1DRZ - chains B and A; structure by X-ray diffraction, 2.30 A resolution.

# Chain B
Molecule: HEPATITIS DELTA VIRUS GENOMIC RIBOZYME (72-nt RNA)
From: Hepatitis delta virus
Notes: fragment: ribozyme domain
Sequence (72 nucleotides; numbered 101 to 172; the number before each row is that of its first residue):
   101 GGCCGGCAUG GUCCCAGCCU CCUCGCUGGC GCCGGCUGGG CAACACCAUU GCACUCCGGU
   161 GGCGAAUGGG AC
Metal / ion sites: Mg2+ site 1: G106, C107; Mg2+ site 2 near G170 (its only coordinating residue here)
What the authors report for this chain:
  - contacts within the chain: G101-U137, G101-G138 (pi stacking), C118-G129, C119-G128, U120-C122 (hydrogen bond), C121-G139, C124-G125 (pi stacking), C122-C124 (hydrogen bond), G139-G140 (pi stacking), G140-A142 (hydrogen bond), A142-A143 (pi stacking), C121-A142 (hydrogen bond)
  - mutagenesis - G125A (3,000-fold): decreased catalytic activity (citing earlier work)

# Chain A
Molecule: Protein (U1 small ribonucleoprotein A)
From: Homo sapiens
Notes: fragment: rna binding domain
UniProt: P09012 (SNRPA_HUMAN); residues 2-98 here = UniProt positions 2-98
Amino-acid sequence (97 residues; each row starts with the number of its first residue):
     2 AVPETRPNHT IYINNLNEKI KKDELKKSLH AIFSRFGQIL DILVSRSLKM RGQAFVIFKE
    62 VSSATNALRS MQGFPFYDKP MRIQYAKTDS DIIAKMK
Disordered / not traced: 2-3
Differences from the reference sequence: engineered mutation His31 (Tyr in P09012), Arg36 (Gln in P09012)
Modified / non-standard residues: Mse51, Mse72, Mse82, Mse97 (selenomethionine; parent Met)
Curated features (UniProtKB/Swiss-Prot):
  - modified residue: Ala2 (N-acetylalanine), Lys60 (N6-acetyllysine)
  - mutagenesis: Thr11 (T11V: Abolishes RNA binding), Tyr13 (Y13F: Substantially reduces RNA binding), Asn15 (N15V: Abolishes RNA binding), Asn16 (N16V: Substantially reduces RNA binding), Arg52 (R52Q: Abolishes RNA binding)

# Interface between chain B and chain A
Residue-residue contacts (41):
  A143(B) - Lys22(A)  phosphate contact
  C144(B) - Lys22(A)  salt bridge to the phosphate
  C146(B) - Lys20(A)  salt bridge to the phosphate
  A148(B) - Leu49(A)  base contact
  A148(B) - Arg52(A)  hydrogen bond to the base
  U149(B) - Glu19(A)  hydrogen bond to the base
  U149(B) - Arg52(A)  base contact
  U150(B) - Asn15(A)  base contact
  U150(B) - Asn16(A)  hydrogen bond to the base
  U150(B) - Lys80(A)  hydrogen bond to the base
  U150(B) - Arg83(A)  hydrogen bond to the base
  G151(B) - Tyr13(A)  hydrogen bond to the base
  G151(B) - Asn15(A)  hydrogen bond to the base
  G151(B) - Asn16(A)  hydrogen bond to the base
  G151(B) - Glu19(A)  hydrogen bond to the base
  G151(B) - Lys50(A)  hydrogen bond to the sugar
  G151(B) - Mse51(A)  sugar contact
  G151(B) - Arg52(A)  hydrogen bond to the base
  G151(B) - Gly53(A)  base contact
  G151(B) - Gln54(A)  base contact
  C152(B) - Tyr13(A)  stacking on the base
  C152(B) - Mse51(A)  sugar contact
  C152(B) - Gln54(A)  sugar contact
  C152(B) - Phe56(A)  base contact
  C152(B) - Gln85(A)  base contact
  C152(B) - Tyr86(A)  hydrogen bond to the base
  C152(B) - Ala87(A)  base contact
  C152(B) - Lys88(A)  hydrogen bond to the sugar
  A153(B) - Mse51(A)  sugar contact
  A153(B) - Phe56(A)  stacking on the base
  A153(B) - Thr89(A)  hydrogen bond to the base
  A153(B) - Asp90(A)  base contact
  A153(B) - Ser91(A)  hydrogen bond to the base
  C154(B) - Asp90(A)  hydrogen bond to the base
  C154(B) - Ser91(A)  base contact
  C154(B) - Asp92(A)  hydrogen bond to the base
  C157(B) - Ser46(A)  hydrogen bond to the phosphate
  C157(B) - Ser48(A)  phosphate contact
  G158(B) - Ser48(A)  phosphate contact
  G158(B) - Leu49(A)  hydrogen bond to the phosphate
  G158(B) - Arg52(A)  hydrogen bond to the base
Also at the interface, not in a pair above, chain A (28 interface residues in all): Leu17, Leu44, Arg47

# Overview
12 residues of chain B and 28 residues of chain A are in contact, with 20 hydrogen bonds, 2 salt bridges and 2
aromatic stacking contacts. Among the polar pairs are A148(B)-Arg52(A), U149(B)-Glu19(A) and U150(B)-Asn16(A).
From the paper: G125A of chain B reduces catalytic activity; contacts within the chain involving G101(B),
U137(B) and G138(B) among others.
Here chain B is HEPATITIS DELTA VIRUS GENOMIC RIBOZYME (72-nt RNA) (Hepatitis delta virus) and chain A is
Protein (U1 small ribonucleoprotein A) (Homo sapiens). Entry 1DRZ (U1A spliceosomal protein/hepatitis delta
virus genomic ribozyme complex) was determined by X-ray diffraction.
